Entry 2XVE (X-ray diffraction, 1.99 A resolution); this record covers chains A and B.

# Chain A (and B)
Molecule: Flavin-containing monooxygenase
From: Methylophaga aminisulfidivorans
Notes: EC 1.14.13.8; chain B of this document is another copy of the same molecule, construct and numbering; everything in this record applies to it too
Reference sequence: Q83XK4 (Q83XK4_9GAMM); residue numbers follow UniProt; this construct covers 1-456
Sequence (464 residues; row label = number of the first residue in the row):
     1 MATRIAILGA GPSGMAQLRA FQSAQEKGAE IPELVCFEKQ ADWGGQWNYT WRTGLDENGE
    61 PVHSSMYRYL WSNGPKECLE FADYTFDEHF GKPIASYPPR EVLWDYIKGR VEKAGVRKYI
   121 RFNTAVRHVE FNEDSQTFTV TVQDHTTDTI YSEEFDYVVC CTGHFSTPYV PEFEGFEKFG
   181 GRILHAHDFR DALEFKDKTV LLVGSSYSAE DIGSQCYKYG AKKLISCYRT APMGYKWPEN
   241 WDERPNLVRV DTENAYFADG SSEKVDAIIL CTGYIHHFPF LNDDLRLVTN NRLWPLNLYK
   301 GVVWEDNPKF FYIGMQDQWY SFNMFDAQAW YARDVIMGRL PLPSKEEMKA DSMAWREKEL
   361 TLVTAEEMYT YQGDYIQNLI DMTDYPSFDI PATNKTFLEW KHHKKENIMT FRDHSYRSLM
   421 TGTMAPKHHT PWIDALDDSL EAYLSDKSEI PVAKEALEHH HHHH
Unresolved in the structure: 1-2, 448-464 (chain B: 1, 448-464)

# Interface between chain A and chain B
Contacting residue pairs (58; chain A residue first):
  Tyr-49(A) / Glu-177(B)
  Trp-51(A) / Glu-172(B)  hydrogen bond
  Trp-51(A) / Phe-176(B)  hydrophobic
  Trp-51(A) / Ile-183(B)  hydrophobic
  Arg-52(A) / Val-170(B)  hydrogen bond (side chain-backbone)
  Arg-52(A) / Glu-172(B)
  Gly-54(A) / Gly-54(B)
  Leu-55(A) / Pro-168(B)
  Asn-58(A) / Ile-275(B)
  Gly-59(A) / Thr-167(B)
  Arg-68(A) / Lys-178(B)  hydrogen bond (side chain-backbone)
  Arg-68(A) / Phe-179(B)
  Arg-127(A) / His-277(B)
  Arg-127(A) / Pro-279(B)
  Thr-141(A) / Asn-282(B)
  Gln-143(A) / Arg-286(B)
  Asp-148(A) / Arg-286(B)  salt bridge
  Asp-148(A) / Val-288(B)
  Thr-149(A) / Asp-283(B)
  Ile-150(A) / Leu-281(B)
  Ile-150(A) / Asn-282(B)
  Ile-150(A) / Asp-283(B)  hydrogen bond (backbone-side chain)
  Ile-150(A) / Arg-286(B)
  Thr-167(A) / Gly-59(B)
  Pro-168(A) / Leu-55(B)
  Val-170(A) / Trp-51(B)  hydrophobic
  Val-170(A) / Arg-52(B)  hydrogen bond (backbone-side chain)
  Glu-172(A) / Trp-51(B)  hydrogen bond
  Glu-172(A) / Arg-52(B)
  Phe-176(A) / Trp-51(B)  hydrophobic
  Glu-177(A) / Tyr-49(B)
  Lys-178(A) / Arg-68(B)  hydrogen bond (backbone-side chain)
  Phe-179(A) / Arg-68(B)
  Phe-179(A) / Asp-191(B)
  Gly-180(A) / Asp-191(B)
  Gly-180(A) / Glu-194(B)
  Gly-181(A) / Glu-194(B)
  Arg-182(A) / Arg-182(B)
  Arg-182(A) / Glu-194(B)
  Ile-183(A) / Trp-51(B)  hydrophobic
  Asp-191(A) / Phe-179(B)
  Asp-191(A) / Gly-180(B)
  Glu-194(A) / Gly-180(B)
  Glu-194(A) / Gly-181(B)
  Glu-194(A) / Arg-182(B)
  Ile-275(A) / Asn-58(B)
  His-277(A) / Gly-59(B)
  His-277(A) / Arg-127(B)
  Pro-279(A) / Arg-127(B)
  Leu-281(A) / Ile-150(B)
  Asn-282(A) / Thr-141(B)
  Asn-282(A) / Ile-150(B)
  Asp-283(A) / Thr-149(B)
  Asp-283(A) / Ile-150(B)  hydrogen bond (side chain-backbone)
  Arg-286(A) / Gln-143(B)
  Arg-286(A) / Asp-148(B)  salt bridge
  Arg-286(A) / Ile-150(B)
  Val-288(A) / Asp-148(B)
Interface residues without a listed pair, chain A (44 interface residues in all): Glu-57, Glu-60, Pro-61, Ser-166, Pro-171, Leu-193, Lys-198, Leu-270
Interface residues without a listed pair, chain B (45 interface residues in all): Asp-56, Glu-57, Glu-60, Pro-61, Ser-166, Pro-171, Leu-193, Lys-198, Leu-270

# Overview
44 residues of chain A and 45 residues of chain B are in contact, with 8 hydrogen bonds and 2 salt bridges.
Among the polar pairs are Asp-148(A)/Arg-286(B), Trp-51(A)/Glu-172(B) and Arg-52(A)/Val-170(B).
Both chains are Flavin-containing monooxygenase (Methylophaga aminisulfidivorans). Entry 2XVE (Crystal
structure of bacterial flavin-containing monooxygenase) was determined by X-ray diffraction together with
2XVF, 2XVH, 2XVI and 2XVJ from the same study.
